2JF9 - chains A and P of the 6 polymer chains in the assembly; structure by X-ray diffraction, 2.10 A resolution.

# Chain A
Protein: Estrogen receptor
From: Homo sapiens
Notes: fragment: ligand-binding domain, residues 304-533
Reference sequence: P03372 (ESR1_HUMAN); residue numbers follow UniProt; this construct covers 304-533
Sequence (252 residues; row label = number of the first residue in the row):
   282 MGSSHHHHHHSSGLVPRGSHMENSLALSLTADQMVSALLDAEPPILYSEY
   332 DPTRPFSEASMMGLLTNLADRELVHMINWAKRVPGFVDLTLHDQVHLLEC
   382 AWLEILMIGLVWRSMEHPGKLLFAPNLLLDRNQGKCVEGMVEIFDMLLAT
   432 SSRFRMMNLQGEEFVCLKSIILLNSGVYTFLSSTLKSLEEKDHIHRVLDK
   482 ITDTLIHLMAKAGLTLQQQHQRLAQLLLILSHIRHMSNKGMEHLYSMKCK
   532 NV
Disordered / not traced: 282-304, 461-469, 529-533
Ion coordination: Ca2+: Thr334 (shared with 2 residues of chain R)
Residues lining bound ligands:
  - bicarbonate ion (BCT): Ile326, Leu327, Tyr328, Arg352
  - 4-hydroxytamoxifen (OHT): Met343, Leu346, Thr347, Leu349, Ala350, Asp351, Glu353, Leu354, Trp383, Leu384, Leu387, Met388, Leu391, Arg394, Phe404, Met421, Ile424, Phe425, Leu428, Gly521, His524, Leu525, Met528

# Chain P
Protein: AB5 peptide
Sequence (13 residues; row label = number of the first residue in the row):
     1 SPGSREWFKDMLS
Ion coordination: Ca2+: Asp10, Ser13 (shared with 1 residue of chain C)

# How chain A and chain P interact
Residue-residue contacts (23; chain A residue first):
  Asp351(A) - Pro2(P)
  Leu354(A) - Pro2(P)
  Leu354(A) - Gly3(P)
  Leu354(A) - Trp7(P)
  Leu354(A) - Phe8(P)  hydrophobic
  Val355(A) - Trp7(P)
  Ile358(A) - Trp7(P)  hydrophobic
  Ile358(A) - Met11(P)  hydrophobic
  Ile358(A) - Leu12(P)  hydrophobic
  Leu372(A) - Leu12(P)  hydrophobic
  Leu372(A) - Ser13(P)
  Gln375(A) - Leu12(P)
  Val376(A) - Arg5(P)
  Val376(A) - Lys9(P)
  Val376(A) - Leu12(P)  hydrophobic
  Leu379(A) - Phe8(P)  hydrophobic
  Leu379(A) - Leu12(P)  hydrophobic
  Glu380(A) - Gly3(P)
  Glu380(A) - Ser4(P)
  Glu380(A) - Arg5(P)  salt bridge
  Glu380(A) - Phe8(P)
  Trp383(A) - Gly3(P)
  Trp383(A) - Phe8(P)
Also at the interface, not in a pair above, chain A (11 interface residues in all): Lys362

# Summary
11 residues of chain A face 10 of chain P across their interface; the contacts include 1 salt bridge. Its one
salt-bridged contact is Glu380(A)-Arg5(P). 4-hydroxytamoxifen is bound between chain A and chain P. Bound to
chain A: bicarbonate ion.
Here chain A is Estrogen receptor (Homo sapiens) and chain P is AB5 peptide. Entry 2JF9 (Estrogen receptor
alpha lbd in complex with a tamoxifen-specific peptide antagonist) was determined by X-ray diffraction (same
publication as 2JFA).
